8UNI - chains A and C of the 3 polymer chains in the assembly; structure by X-ray diffraction, 3.40 A resolution.

[Chain A]
Molecule: Lysine-specific histone demethylase 1A
Source organism: Homo sapiens
Notes: EC 1.14.99.66
UniProt: O60341 (KDM1A_HUMAN); residue numbers follow UniProt; this construct covers 1-852
Sequence (871 residues; numbered -18 to 852; the number before each row is that of its first residue; numbers below 1 keep their minus sign (Gly-18 is residue -18)):
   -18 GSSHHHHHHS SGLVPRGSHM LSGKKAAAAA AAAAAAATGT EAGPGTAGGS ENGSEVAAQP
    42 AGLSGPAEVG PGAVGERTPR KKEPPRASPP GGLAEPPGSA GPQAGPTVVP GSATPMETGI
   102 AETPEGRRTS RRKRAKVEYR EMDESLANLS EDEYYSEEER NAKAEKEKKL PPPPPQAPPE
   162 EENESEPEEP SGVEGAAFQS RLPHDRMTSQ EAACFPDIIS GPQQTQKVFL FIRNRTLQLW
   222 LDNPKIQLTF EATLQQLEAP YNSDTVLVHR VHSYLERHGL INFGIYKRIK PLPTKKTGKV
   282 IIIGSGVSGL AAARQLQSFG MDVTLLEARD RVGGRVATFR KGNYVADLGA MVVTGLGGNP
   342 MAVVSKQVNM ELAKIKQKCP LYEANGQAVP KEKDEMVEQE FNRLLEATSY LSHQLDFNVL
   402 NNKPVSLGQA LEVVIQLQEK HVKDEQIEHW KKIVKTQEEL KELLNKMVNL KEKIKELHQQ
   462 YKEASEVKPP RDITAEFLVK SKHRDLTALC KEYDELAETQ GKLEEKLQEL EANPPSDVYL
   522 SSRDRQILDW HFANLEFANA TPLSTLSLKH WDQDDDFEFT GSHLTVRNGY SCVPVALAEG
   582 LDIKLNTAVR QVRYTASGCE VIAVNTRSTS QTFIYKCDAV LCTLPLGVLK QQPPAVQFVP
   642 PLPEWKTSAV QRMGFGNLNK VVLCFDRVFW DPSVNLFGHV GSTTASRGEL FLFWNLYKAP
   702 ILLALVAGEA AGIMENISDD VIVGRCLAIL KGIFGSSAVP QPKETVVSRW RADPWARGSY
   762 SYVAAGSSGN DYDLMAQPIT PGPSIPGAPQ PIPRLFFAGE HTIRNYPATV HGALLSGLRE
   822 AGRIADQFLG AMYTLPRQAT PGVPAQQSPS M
Unresolved in the structure: -18 to 170, 837-852
Construct notes: expression tag (-18 to 0)
Residues lining bound ligands: HUF ([[(2R,3S,4R,5R)-5-(6-aminopurin-9-yl)-3,4-bis(oxidanyl)oxolan-2-yl]methoxy-oxidanyl-phosphoryl] [(2R,3S,4S)-5-[5-methanoyl-7,8-dimethyl-2,4-bis(oxidanylidene)-1H-benzo[g]pteridin-10-yl]-2,3,4-tris(oxidanyl)pentyl] hydrogen phosphate): Gly285, Ser286, Gly287, Val288, Ser289, Gly290, Leu307, Glu308, Ala309, Arg310, Val313, Gly314, Gly315, Arg316, Val317, Leu329, Gly330, Ala331, Met332, Val333, Phe538, Tyr571, Thr588, Ala589, Val590, Thr624, Leu625, Pro626, Val629, Val637, Leu659, Lys661, Trp751, Trp756, Ser760, Tyr761, Gly800, Glu801, Ala809, Thr810, Val811, His812, Ala814
Reported in the primary citation:
  - mutagenesis - T684DEL/T685DEL/A686DEL/S687DEL: increased growth in response to AW4
  - mutagenesis - T684DEL/T685DEL/A686DEL/S687DEL: unchanged catalytic activity

[Chain C]
Molecule: Histone H3 (Fragment)
Source organism: Homo sapiens
Notes: fragment: residues 1-21 (2-22 Uniprot numbering)
UniProt: V9H1G0 (V9H1G0_HUMAN); residues 1-21 here correspond to UniProt positions 2-22 (UniProt number = residue number + 1)
Sequence (21 residues; numbered 1 to 21; the number before each row is that of its first residue):
     1 ARTMQTARKS TGGKAPRKQL A
Unresolved in the structure: 17-21
Construct notes: engineered mutation Met4 (Lys5 in V9H1G0)

[Chain A / chain C interface]
Contacting residue pairs (41):
  Val333(A) - Thr6(C)
  Ile356(A) - Thr6(C)
  Gln358(A) - Thr6(C)
  Gln358(A) - Lys9(C)  hydrogen bond
  Cys360(A) - Arg8(C)  hydrogen bond (backbone-side chain)
  Leu362(A) - Arg8(C)
  Asp375(A) - Arg8(C)  salt bridge
  Glu379(A) - Arg8(C)  salt bridge
  Phe382(A) - Ser10(C)
  Asn383(A) - Ser10(C)
  Asn383(A) - Thr11(C)  hydrogen bond (side chain-backbone)
  Asn383(A) - Gly12(C)
  Leu386(A) - Ser10(C)
  Leu386(A) - Gly12(C)
  Glu387(A) - Gly12(C)
  Glu387(A) - Gly13(C)
  Ser390(A) - Gly13(C)
  His532(A) - Arg8(C)
  Asn535(A) - Gln5(C)
  Asn535(A) - Ala7(C)  hydrogen bond (side chain-backbone)
  Asn535(A) - Arg8(C)  hydrogen bond (side chain-backbone)
  Leu536(A) - Gln5(C)
  Ala539(A) - Ala1(C)  hydrogen bond (backbone-backbone)
  Ala539(A) - Met4(C)
  Ala539(A) - Gln5(C)
  Asn540(A) - Ala1(C)
  Trp552(A) - Arg2(C)
  Asp553(A) - Arg2(C)  salt bridge
  Asp553(A) - Gly13(C)
  Asp555(A) - Ala1(C)
  Asp555(A) - Thr3(C)
  Asp556(A) - Arg2(C)  salt bridge
  Glu559(A) - Lys14(C)  salt bridge
  His564(A) - Thr3(C)
  His564(A) - Gln5(C)
  His564(A) - Thr6(C)
  His564(A) - Lys9(C)
  Leu677(A) - Ala7(C)  hydrophobic
  Trp695(A) - Thr6(C)
  Tyr761(A) - Met4(C)  hydrophobic
  Ala809(A) - Ala1(C)
Interface residues without a listed pair, chain A (31 interface residues in all): Thr335, Trp531, Phe538, Thr810

[Summary]
31 residues of chain A face 14 of chain C across their interface; the contacts include 6 hydrogen bonds and 5
salt bridges. Among the polar pairs are Asp375(A)-Arg8(C), Glu379(A)-Arg8(C) and Asp553(A)-Arg2(C). From the
paper: T684DEL/T685DEL/A686DEL/S687DEL of chain A increase growth in response to AW4;
T684DEL/T685DEL/A686DEL/S687DEL of chain A leave catalytic activity unchanged.
Chain A is Lysine-specific histone demethylase 1A and chain C is Histone H3 (Fragment), both from Homo
sapiens; the structure, LSD1-CoREST with N-formyl-FAD in complex with H3K4M histone tail, was determined by
X-ray diffraction, deposited together with 8BOP, 8BOX, 8F2Z, 8F30, 8F59, 8F6S and 18 further entries.
